PDB entry 8Z3K | electron microscopy, 3.19 A resolution | chains C and E of the 8 polymer chains in the assembly

Chain C (and E):
Name: Adenosine deaminase domain-containing protein
Organism: Limisphaera ngatamarikiensis
Notes: chain E of this document is another copy of the same molecule, construct and numbering; everything in this record applies to it too
UniProt: A0A6M1RED6 (A0A6M1RED6_9BACT); residue numbers follow UniProt; this construct covers 1-629
Chain sequence (635 residues; row label = number of the first residue in the row):
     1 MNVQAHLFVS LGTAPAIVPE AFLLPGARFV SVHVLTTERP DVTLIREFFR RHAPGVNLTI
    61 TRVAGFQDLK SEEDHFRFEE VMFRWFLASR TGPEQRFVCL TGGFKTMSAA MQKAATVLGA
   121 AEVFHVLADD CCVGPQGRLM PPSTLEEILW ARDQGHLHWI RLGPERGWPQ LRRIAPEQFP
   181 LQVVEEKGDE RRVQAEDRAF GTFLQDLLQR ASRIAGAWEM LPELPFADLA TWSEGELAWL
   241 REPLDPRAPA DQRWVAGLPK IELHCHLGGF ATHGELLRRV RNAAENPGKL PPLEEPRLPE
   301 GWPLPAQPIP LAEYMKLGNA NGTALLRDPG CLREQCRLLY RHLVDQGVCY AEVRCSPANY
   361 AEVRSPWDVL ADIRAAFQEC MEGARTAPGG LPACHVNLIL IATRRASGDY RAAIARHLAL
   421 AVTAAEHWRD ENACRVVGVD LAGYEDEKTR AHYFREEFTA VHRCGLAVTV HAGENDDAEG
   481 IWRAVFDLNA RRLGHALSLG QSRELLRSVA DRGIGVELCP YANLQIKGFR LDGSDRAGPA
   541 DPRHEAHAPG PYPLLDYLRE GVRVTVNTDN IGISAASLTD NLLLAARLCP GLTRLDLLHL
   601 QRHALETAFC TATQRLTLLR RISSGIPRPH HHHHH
Unresolved in the structure: 1, 533-547, 630-635 (chain E: 1-219, 534-548, 630-635)
Construct notes: expression tag (630-635)
Metal / ion sites: Zn2+: His264, His266, Asp569
Small-molecule neighbours: ATP (adenosine-5'-triphosphate): His266, Leu267, Gly268, Gly269, Tyr314, Met315, Gly318, Asn319, Asn321, Gly322, Thr323, Ser356, Asn359, Tyr360, Ile401, Thr403, Arg405, Ala442, Gly443, His471, Glu474, His495, Asp569, Asn570

How chain C and chain E interact:
Contacting residue pairs (7):
  Glu447(C) with Glu447(E)
  Arg450(C) with Glu447(E), salt bridge
  Gln501(C) with Ser407(E), hydrogen bond (side chain-backbone); Gly408(E); Asp409(E)
  Ser502(C) with Asp409(E)
  Glu504(C) with Arg416(E), salt bridge
Other interface residues (no listed pair), chain C (8 interface residues in all): Ala478, Glu479, Arg503
Other interface residues (no listed pair), chain E (6 interface residues in all): Arg411

In short:
The interface between chain C and chain E involves 8 residues on one side and 6 on the other; the contacts
include 1 hydrogen bond and 2 salt bridges. Polar contacts include Arg450(C)-Glu447(E), Glu504(C)-Arg416(E)
and Gln501(C)-Ser407(E). Chain C binds ATP.
Both chains are Adenosine deaminase domain-containing protein (Limisphaera ngatamarikiensis). Entry 8Z3K (The
structure of type III CRISPR-associated deaminase in complex 2cA6-2ATP) was determined by electron microscopy,
deposited together with 8Z3P, 8Z3R and 8Z40.
